5MM7 - chains K and A of the 3 polymer chains in the assembly; structure by electron microscopy, 5.10 A resolution (low resolution: residue-level contacts below are approximate; hydrogen-bond / salt-bridge calls are withheld).

Chain K:
Molecule: kinesin-5
From: Ustilago maydis
Notes: fragment: motor domain
UniProtKB: A0A0D1DQH0 (A0A0D1DQH0_USTMA); residues 2-457 here correspond to UniProt positions 1-456 (UniProt number = residue number - 1)
Amino-acid sequence (457 residues; each row starts with the number of its first residue):
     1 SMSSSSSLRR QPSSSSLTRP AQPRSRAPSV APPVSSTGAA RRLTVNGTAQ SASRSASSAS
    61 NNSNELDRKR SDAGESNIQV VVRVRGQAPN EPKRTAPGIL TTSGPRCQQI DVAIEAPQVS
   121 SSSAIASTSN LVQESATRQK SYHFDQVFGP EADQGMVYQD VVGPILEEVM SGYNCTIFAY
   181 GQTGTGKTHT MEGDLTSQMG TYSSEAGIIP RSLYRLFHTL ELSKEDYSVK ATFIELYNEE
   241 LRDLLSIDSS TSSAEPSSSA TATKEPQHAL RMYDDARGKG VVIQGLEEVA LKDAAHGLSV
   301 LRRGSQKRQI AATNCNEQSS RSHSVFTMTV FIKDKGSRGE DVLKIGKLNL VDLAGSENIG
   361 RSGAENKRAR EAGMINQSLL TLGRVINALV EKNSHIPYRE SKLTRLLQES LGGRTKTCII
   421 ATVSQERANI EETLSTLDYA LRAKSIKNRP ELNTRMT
Disordered / not traced: 1-60
Sequence notes: expression tag (1)
Metal / ion sites: Mg2+: Gly186 (together with AMP-PNP)
Ligand contacts: AMP-PNP (ANP; phosphoaminophosphonic acid-adenylate ester): Arg83, Val84, Arg85, Gly86, Gln87, Ala88, Glu91, Gln182, Thr183, Gly184, Thr185, Gly186, Lys187, Thr188, His189, Asn316, Gln318, Ser319, Ser320, Leu353, Ala354, Gly355

Chain A:
Molecule: Tubulin alpha-1A chain
From: Sus scrofa
UniProtKB: P02550 (TBA1A_PIG); numbering as in UniProt (aligned over 1-439)
Amino-acid sequence (439 residues; row label = number of the first residue in the row):
     1 MRECISIHVG QAGVQIGNAC WELYCLEHGI QPDGQMPSDK TIGGGDDSFN TFFSETGAGK
    61 HVPRAVFVDL EPTVIDEVRT GTYRQLFHPE QLITGKEDAA NNYARGHYTI GKEIIDLVLD
   121 RIRKLADQCT GLQGFSVFHS FGGGTGSGFT SLLMERLSVD YGKKSKLEFS IYPAPQVSTA
   181 VVEPYNSILT THTTLEHSDC AFMVDNEAIY DICRRNLDIE RPTYTNLNRL IGQIVSSITA
   241 SLRFDGALNV DLTEFQTNLV PYPRGHFPLA TYAPVISAEK AYHEQLSVAE ITNACFEPAN
   301 QMVKCDPRHG KYMACCLLYR GDVVPKDVNA AIATIKTKRT IQFVDWCPTG FKVGINYEPP
   361 TVVPGGDLAK VQRAVCMLSN TTAIAEAWAR LDHKFDLMYA KRAFVHWYVG EGMEEGEFSE
   421 AREDMAALEK DYEEVGVDS
Disordered / not traced: 1, 39-48
Sequence notes: conflict Gly265 (Ala in P02550)
UniProt features mapped onto this chain:
  - active site: Glu254
  - binding site (GTP): Gly10, Gln11, Ala12, Gln15, Glu71, Ala99, Ser140, Gly143, Gly144, Thr145, Gly146, Thr179, Glu183, Asn206, Tyr224, Asn228, Leu252
  - binding site (Mg(2+)): Glu71
  - modified residue: Lys40 (N6-acetyllysine), Tyr282 (3'-nitrotyrosine), Ser439 (Phosphoserine)
  - natural variant: Gly265 (A265G: this construct carries the variant), Thr271 to Ala273 (sequence variant, change not given here)
Metal / ion sites: Mg2+: Thr145 (together with GTP)
Ligand contacts: GTP (guanosine-5'-triphosphate): Gly10, Gln11, Ala12, Gln15, Asp98, Ala99, Ala100, Asn101, Asn102, Ser140, Gly142, Gly143, Gly144, Thr145, Gly146, Ile171, Thr179, Glu183, Asn206, Tyr224, Asn228

How chain K and chain A interact:
Contacting residue pairs (43):
  Ile125(K) - Tyr262(A)
  Ile125(K) - Arg264(A)
  Ile125(K) - Asp431(A)
  Ala126(K) - Leu195(A)
  Ala126(K) - Arg264(A)
  Ala126(K) - Leu428(A)
  Ala126(K) - Asp431(A)
  Ser127(K) - Asp424(A)
  Ser127(K) - Ala427(A)
  Ser127(K) - Asp431(A)
  Thr128(K) - Asp424(A)
  Ser129(K) - Glu420(A)
  Ser129(K) - Asp424(A)
  Asn358(K) - Gly412(A)
  Ile359(K) - Tyr108(A)
  Ile359(K) - Glu411(A)
  Ile359(K) - Gly412(A)
  Gly360(K) - Tyr108(A)
  Gly363(K) - Tyr108(A)
  Ala364(K) - Tyr108(A)
  Gly373(K) - Gly410(A)
  Asn376(K) - Val409(A)
  Gln377(K) - His406(A)
  Gln377(K) - Val409(A)
  Gln377(K) - Gly410(A)
  Leu380(K) - Val405(A)
  Leu380(K) - His406(A)
  Leu380(K) - Val409(A)
  Leu380(K) - Glu415(A)
  Arg384(K) - Val405(A)
  Arg384(K) - His406(A)
  Glu431(K) - Gly416(A)
  Glu431(K) - Glu420(A)
  Glu432(K) - Glu414(A)
  Ser435(K) - Glu414(A)
  Ser435(K) - Glu415(A)
  Ser435(K) - Gly416(A)
  Asp438(K) - Tyr399(A)
  Asp438(K) - Arg402(A)
  Asp438(K) - Glu415(A)
  Tyr439(K) - Arg402(A)
  Tyr439(K) - Glu415(A)
  Arg442(K) - Arg402(A)
Also at the interface, not in a pair above, chain K (25 interface residues in all): Ala124, Glu357, Ala369, Asn387
Also at the interface, not in a pair above, chain A (23 interface residues in all): Lys112, Trp407, Ser419

Summary:
The interface between chain K and chain A involves 25 residues on one side and 23 on the other. Bound to chain
K: AMP-PNP. Bound to chain A: GTP. From UniProt: active-site residue Glu254(A), 17 GTP-binding residues and
Mg2+-binding residue Glu71(A) on chain A.
Here chain K is kinesin-5 (Ustilago maydis) and chain A is Tubulin alpha-1A chain (Sus scrofa). Entry 5MM7
(Ustilago maydis kinesin-5 motor domain with N-terminal extension in the AMPPNP state bound to microtubules)
was determined by electron microscopy together with 5MM4 from the same study.
